5HD8 - chains E and F of the 6 polymer chains in the assembly; structure by X-ray diffraction, 3.15 A resolution.

# Chain E
Name: Fab fragment (heavy chain)
From: Mus musculus
Notes: antibody fragment or engineered binder
Amino-acid sequence (222 residues; row label = number of the first residue in the row):
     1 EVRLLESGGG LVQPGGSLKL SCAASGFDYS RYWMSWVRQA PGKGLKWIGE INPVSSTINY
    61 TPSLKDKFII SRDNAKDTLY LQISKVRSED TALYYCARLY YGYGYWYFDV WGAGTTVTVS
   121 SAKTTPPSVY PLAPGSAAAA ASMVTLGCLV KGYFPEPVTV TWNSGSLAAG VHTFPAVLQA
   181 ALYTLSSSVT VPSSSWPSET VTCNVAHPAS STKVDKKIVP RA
Disordered / not traced: 1, 222
Cystine bridges: Cys22-Cys96, Cys148-Cys203

# Chain F
Name: Fab fragment (light chain)
From: Mus musculus
Notes: antibody fragment or engineered binder
Amino-acid sequence (211 residues; row label = number of the first residue in the row):
     1 DIVLTQSPAI MSAAPGDKVT MTCSASSSVS YIHWYQQKSG TSPKRWIYDT SKLTSGVPVR
    61 FSGSGSGTSY SLTINTMEAE DAATYYCQQW SSHPQTFGGG TKLEILRADA APTVSIFPPS
   121 SEQLTSGGAS VVCFLNNFYP KDINVKWKID GSERQNGVLN SWTDQDSKDS TYSMSSTLTL
   181 TKDEYERHNS YTCEATHKTS TSPIVKSFNR A
Cystine bridges: Cys23-Cys87, Cys133-Cys193

# How chain E and chain F interact
Pairs across the interface (80; chain E residue first):
  Gln39(E) with Gln37(F), hydrogen bond; Tyr86(F), hydrogen bond
  Lys43(E) with Tyr86(F)
  Leu45(E) with Tyr86(F), hydrophobic; Phe97(F)
  Trp47(E) with His93(F); Pro94(F), hydrophobic; Gln95(F)
  Glu50(E) with Trp90(F); His93(F)
  Tyr95(E) with Gln37(F), hydrogen bond; Ser42(F); Pro43(F)
  Leu99(E) with Trp90(F), hydrophobic
  Gly102(E) with Asp49(F)
  Tyr103(E) with Tyr31(F), hydrophobic; Asp49(F), hydrogen bond (backbone-side chain); Lys52(F)
  Tyr105(E) with Ser30(F); Tyr31(F), hydrophobic; His33(F), hydrogen bond (backbone-side chain); Asp49(F); Ser91(F)
  Trp106(E) with His33(F), hydrogen bond (backbone-side chain); Gln88(F); Trp90(F)
  Tyr107(E) with His33(F); Tyr35(F); Arg45(F); Tyr48(F), hydrophobic
  Phe108(E) with Tyr35(F), hydrogen bond (backbone-side chain); Arg45(F); Gln88(F); Trp90(F), hydrophobic; Gln95(F); Phe97(F), hydrophobic
  Asp109(E) with Arg45(F), salt bridge
  Trp111(E) with Tyr35(F); Pro43(F); Phe97(F), hydrophobic
  Gly112(E) with Ser42(F), hydrogen bond (backbone-side chain)
  Ala113(E) with Ser42(F), hydrogen bond (backbone-side chain)
  Tyr130(E) with Ser120(F); Glu122(F); Gln123(F); Ser126(F)
  Pro131(E) with Ser120(F)
  Leu132(E) with Phe117(F); Val132(F), hydrophobic; Phe134(F), hydrophobic
  Ala133(E) with Phe117(F)
  Thr145(E) with Ser115(F); Phe117(F)
  Gly147(E) with Phe134(F)
  Leu149(E) with Ser130(F)
  Lys151(E) with Gln123(F); Ser130(F); Thr179(F)
  His172(E) with Asn136(F); Asn137(F); Ser173(F), hydrogen bond
  Phe174(E) with Phe134(F), hydrophobic; Asn136(F); Ser161(F); Thr163(F); Ser173(F); Met174(F); Ser175(F)
  Pro175(E) with Ser161(F), hydrogen bond (backbone-side chain); Trp162(F)
  Val177(E) with Leu159(F), hydrophobic; Asn160(F)
  Gln179(E) with Leu159(F)
  Ser186(E) with Phe134(F)
  Ser187(E) with Phe134(F)
  Ser188(E) with Phe134(F); Asn136(F), hydrogen bond
  Lys216(E) with Glu122(F), salt bridge
  Arg221(E) with Pro118(F); Pro119(F), hydrogen bond (side chain-backbone)
Other interface residues (no listed pair), chain E (45 interface residues in all): Val37, Lys46, Asn59, Pro62, Gly104, Pro134, Gly135, Leu146, Thr173, Ala176
Other interface residues (no listed pair), chain F (43 interface residues in all): Thr41, Asp166

# Summary
The interface between chain E and chain F involves 45 residues on one side and 43 on the other, with 13
hydrogen bonds and 2 salt bridges. Polar pairs include Asp109(E)-Arg45(F), Lys216(E)-Glu122(F) and
Gln39(E)-Gln37(F).
Chain E is Fab fragment (heavy chain) and chain F is Fab fragment (light chain), both from Mus musculus; the
structure, Crystal structure of disulfide cross-linked D417C ClC-ec1, was determined by X-ray diffraction.
